Entry 2IDZ (X-ray diffraction, 2.00 A resolution); this record covers chain A.

[Chain A]
Molecule: Enoyl-[acyl-carrier-protein] reductase [NADH]
Organism: Mycobacterium tuberculosis
Notes: EC 1.3.1.9
UniProt: P0A5Y6 (INHA_MYCTU); residues 2-269 here = UniProt positions 2-269
Chain sequence (268 residues; row label = number of the first residue in the row):
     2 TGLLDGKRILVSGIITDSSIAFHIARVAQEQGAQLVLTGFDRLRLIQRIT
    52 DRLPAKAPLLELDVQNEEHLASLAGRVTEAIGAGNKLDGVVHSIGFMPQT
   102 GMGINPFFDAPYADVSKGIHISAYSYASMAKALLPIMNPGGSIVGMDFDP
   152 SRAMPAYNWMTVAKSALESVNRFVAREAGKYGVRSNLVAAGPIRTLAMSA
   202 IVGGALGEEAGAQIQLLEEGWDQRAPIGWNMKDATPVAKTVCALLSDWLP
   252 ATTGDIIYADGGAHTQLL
Ligand contacts: NADH-INH (ZID; isonicotinic-acetyl-nicotinamide-adenine dinucleotide): Gly14, Ile15, Ile16, Ser20, Ile21, Ala22, Phe41, Leu63, Asp64, Val65, Gln66, Ser94, Ile95, Gly96, Phe97, Ile122, Met147, Asp148, Phe149, Met155, Tyr158, Met161, Lys165, Ala191, Gly192, Pro193, Ile194, Thr196, Met199, Leu218, Trp222

[Summary]
Chain A binds NADH-INH.
Chain A is Enoyl-[acyl-carrier-protein] reductase [NADH] (Mycobacterium tuberculosis); the structure, Crystal
structure of wild type Enoyl-ACP(CoA) reductase from Mycobacterium tuberculosis in complex with NADH-INH, was
determined by X-ray diffraction together with 2IE0, 2IEB and 2IED from the same study.
